Entry 3I5F (X-ray diffraction, 3.10 A resolution); this record covers chains A and C of the 3 polymer chains in the assembly.

[Chain A]
Molecule: Myosin heavy chain isoform A
Source organism: Loligo pealei
UniProt: O44934 (O44934_LOLPE); residues 1-839 here = UniProt positions 1-839
Sequence (839 residues; row label = number of the first residue in the row):
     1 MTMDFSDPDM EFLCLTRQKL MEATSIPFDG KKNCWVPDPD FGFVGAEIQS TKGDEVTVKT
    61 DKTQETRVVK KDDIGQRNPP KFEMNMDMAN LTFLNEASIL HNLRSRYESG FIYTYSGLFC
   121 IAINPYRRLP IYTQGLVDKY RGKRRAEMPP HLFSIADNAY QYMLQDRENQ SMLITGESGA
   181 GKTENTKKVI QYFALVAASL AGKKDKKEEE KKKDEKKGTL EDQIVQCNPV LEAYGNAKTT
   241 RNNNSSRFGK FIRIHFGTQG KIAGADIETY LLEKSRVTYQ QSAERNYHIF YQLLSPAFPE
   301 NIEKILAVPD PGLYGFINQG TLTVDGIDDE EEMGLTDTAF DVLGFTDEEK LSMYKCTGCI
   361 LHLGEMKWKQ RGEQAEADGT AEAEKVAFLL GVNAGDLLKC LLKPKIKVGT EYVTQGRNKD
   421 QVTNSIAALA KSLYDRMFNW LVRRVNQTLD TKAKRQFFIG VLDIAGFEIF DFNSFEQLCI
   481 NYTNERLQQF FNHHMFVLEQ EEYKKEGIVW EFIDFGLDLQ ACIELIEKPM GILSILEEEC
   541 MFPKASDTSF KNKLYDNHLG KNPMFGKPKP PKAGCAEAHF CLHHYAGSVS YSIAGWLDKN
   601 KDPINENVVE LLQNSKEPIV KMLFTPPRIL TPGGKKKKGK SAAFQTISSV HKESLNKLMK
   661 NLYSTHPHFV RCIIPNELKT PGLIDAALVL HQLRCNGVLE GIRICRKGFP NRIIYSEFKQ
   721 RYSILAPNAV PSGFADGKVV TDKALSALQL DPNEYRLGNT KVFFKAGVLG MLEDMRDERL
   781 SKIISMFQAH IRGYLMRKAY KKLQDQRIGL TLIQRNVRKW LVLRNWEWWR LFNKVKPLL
Disordered / not traced: 202-214, 627-642
Construct notes: conflict K238 (Glu in O44934), A744 (Val in O44934)
Bound ions: Mg2+: T183, S246 (together with ADP)
Residues lining bound ligands: ADP (adenosine-5'-diphosphate): I112, N124, P125, Y126, R127, R128, Y132, E177, S178, G179, A180, G181, K182, T183, E184, N242, N244, S246
From the paper describing this entry:
  - contacts within the chain: E177-R241 (salt bridge), R241-E677 (salt bridge)
  - conformationally variable residues (loop rearrangement): S246

[Chain C]
Molecule: Myosin catalytic light chain LC-1, mantle muscle
Source organism: Todarodes pacificus
UniProt: P05945 (MLE_TODPA); residues 1-159 here correspond to UniProt positions 2-160 (UniProt number = residue number + 1)
Sequence (159 residues; numbered 1 to 159; the number before each row is that of its first residue):
     1 SQLTKDEIEE VREVFDLFDF WDGRDGDVDA AKVGDLLRCL GMNPTEAQVH QHGGTKKMGE
    61 KAYKLEEILP IYEEMSSKDT GTAADEFMEA FKTFDREGQG LISSAEIRNV LKMLGERITE
   121 DQCNDIFTFC DIREDIDGNI KYEDLMKKVM AGPFPDKSD

[Chain A / chain C interface]
Pairs across the interface - 76 pairs, chain A then chain C:
  S723(A) with E89(C)
  I724(A) with A90(C), hydrophobic
  P727(A) with E86(C); E89(C)
  N728(A) with D85(C)
  A729(A) with D85(C)
  R779(A) with T80(C); E86(C), salt bridge
  L780(A) with A90(C), hydrophobic; T93(C)
  K782(A) with Q48(C); T80(C)
  I783(A) with E86(C); A90(C), hydrophobic
  I784(A) with V110(C), hydrophobic
  S785(A) with T45(C); G115(C); E116(C)
  M786(A) with T45(C); T80(C); T82(C), hydrogen bond; F87(C)
  F787(A) with F87(C); V149(C), hydrophobic
  Q788(A) with V110(C), hydrogen bond (side chain-backbone); L111(C), hydrogen bond (side chain-backbone); L114(C), hydrogen bond (side chain-backbone); G115(C); E116(C), hydrogen bond (side chain-backbone); R117(C); I118(C)
  A789(A) with N43(C); P44(C); T45(C)
  H790(A) with N43(C), hydrogen bond; G81(C), hydrogen bond (side chain-backbone); T82(C), hydrogen bond; F87(C); V149(C)
  I791(A) with I126(C), hydrophobic
  R792(A) with R38(C), hydrogen bond (backbone-side chain); E46(C), salt bridge; E116(C), salt bridge; R117(C), hydrogen bond (side chain-backbone); I118(C)
  G793(A) with N43(C)
  Y794(A) with F129(C), hydrogen bond (side chain-backbone); C130(C); V149(C); G152(C); P153(C)
  L795(A) with Q122(C); D125(C); I126(C)
  M796(A) with D35(C); R38(C); C39(C), hydrophobic
  R797(A) with R38(C), hydrogen bond (side chain-backbone); G41(C); M42(C), hydrogen bond (side chain-backbone); N43(C), hydrogen bond
  K798(A) with F129(C); F154(C)
  Y800(A) with E13(C); V14(C); L17(C), hydrophobic; C39(C), hydrophobic
  K801(A) with F154(C)
  L803(A) with L17(C); W21(C)
  Q806(A) with W21(C)
  R807(A) with L17(C); F20(C); W21(C)
  L810(A) with F20(C), hydrophobic
  T811(A) with F20(C)
Other interface residues (no listed pair), chain A (35 interface residues in all): S732, R776, S781, Q804
Other interface residues (no listed pair), chain C (49 interface residues in all): D16, F18, F91, K92, F94, K112, L145, M146, K148

[In short]
35 residues of chain A face 49 of chain C across their interface; the contacts include 14 hydrogen bonds and 3
salt bridges. Among the polar pairs are R779(A)-E86(C), R792(A)-E46(C) and R792(A)-E116(C). Bound to chain A:
ADP. The paper reports conformational variability at S246(A); contacts within the chain involving E177(A),
R241(A) and E677(A).
Here chain A is Myosin heavy chain isoform A (Loligo pealei) and chain C is Myosin catalytic light chain LC-1,
mantle muscle (Todarodes pacificus). Entry 3I5F (Crystal structure of squid MG.ADP myosin S1) was determined
by X-ray diffraction together with 2EC6, 2OS8, 2OTG, 3I5G, 3I5H and 3I5I from the same study.
